Entry 4PJ7 (X-ray diffraction, 2.50 A resolution); this record covers chains A and H of the 4 polymer chains in the assembly.

# Chain A
Molecule: Major histocompatibility complex class I-related gene protein
Source organism: Homo sapiens
UniProt: Q95460 (HMR1_HUMAN); residues 1-270 here correspond to UniProt positions 23-292 (UniProt number = residue number + 22)
Chain sequence (271 residues; row label = number of the first residue in the row; numbering starts at 0):
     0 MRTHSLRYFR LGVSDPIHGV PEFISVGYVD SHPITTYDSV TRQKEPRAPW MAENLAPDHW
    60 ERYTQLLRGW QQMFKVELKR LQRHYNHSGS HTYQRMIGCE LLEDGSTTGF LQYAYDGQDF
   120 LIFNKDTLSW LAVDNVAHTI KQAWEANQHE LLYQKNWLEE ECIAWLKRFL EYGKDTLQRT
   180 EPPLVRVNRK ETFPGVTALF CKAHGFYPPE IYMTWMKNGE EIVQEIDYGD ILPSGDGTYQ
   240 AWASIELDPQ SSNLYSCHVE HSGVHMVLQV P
Disordered / not traced: 247-252, 270
Construct notes: initiating methionine (0); engineered mutation Ser261 (Cys283 in Q95460)
Cystine bridges: Cys98-Cys161, Cys200-Cys256
Covalently attached groups: compound 2LJ linked to Lys43
Ligand contacts: 2LJ (1-deoxy-1-({2,6-dioxo-5-[(E)-propylideneamino]-1,2,3,6-tetrahydropyrimidin-4-yl}amino)-D-ribitol): Tyr7, Phe8, Arg9, Ser24, Thr34, His58, Tyr62, Leu66, Trp69, Arg94, Ile96, Tyr152, Gln153, Trp156
UniProt features mapped onto this chain:
  - binding site (5-(2-oxoethylideneamino)-6-(D-ribitylamino)uracil): Arg9, Ser24, Lys43, Arg94, Tyr152, Gln153
  - binding site (5-(2-oxopropylideneamino)-6-(D-ribitylamino)uracil): Arg9, Ser24, Lys43, Arg94, Tyr152, Gln153
  - binding site (7-hydroxy-6-methyl-8-(1-D-ribityl)lumazine): Arg9, Ser24, Lys43, Arg94, Tyr152, Gln153
  - binding site (8-(9H-purin-6-yl)-2-oxa-8-azabicyclo[3.3.1]nona-3,6-diene-4,6-dicarbaldehyde): Arg9, Lys43, His58, Arg94
  - binding site (2-amino-4-oxopteridine-6-carbaldehyde): Lys43
  - binding site (pyridoxal): Lys43
  - glycosylation: Asn85 (N-linked (GlcNAc...) asparagine)
From the paper describing this entry:
  - mutagenesis - K43A (Tm50 46 degC): decreased stability in response to 2LJ

# Chain H
Molecule: TCR-beta
Source organism: Homo sapiens
Chain sequence (243 residues; row label = number of the first residue in the row; numbering starts at 0):
     0 MIAGITQAPT SQILAAGRRM TLRCTQDMRH NAMYWYRQDL GLGLRLIHYS NTAGTTGKGE
    60 VPDGYSVSRA NTDDFPLTLA SAVPSQTSVY FCASSGGTNN EQFFGPGTRL TVLEDLKNVF
   120 PPEVAVFEPS EAEISHTQKA TLVCLATGFY PDHVELSWWV NGKEVHSGVC TDPQPLKEQP
   180 ALNDSRYALS SRLRVSATFW QNPRNHFRCQ VQFYGLSEND EWTQDRAKPV TQIVSAEAWG
   240 RAD
Disordered / not traced: 0-2, 241-242
Cystine bridges: Cys23-Cys91, Cys143-Cys208

# How chain A and chain H interact
Pairs across the interface - 14 pairs, chain A then chain H:
  Arg41(A) - Gly53(H)
  Gln64(A) - Tyr48(H)
  Gln64(A) - Asn50(H)  hydrogen bond (backbone-side chain)
  Gln64(A) - Thr54(H)  hydrogen bond
  Gln64(A) - Thr55(H)  hydrogen bond (side chain-backbone)
  Leu65(A) - Asn50(H)
  Leu65(A) - Thr97(H)
  Arg67(A) - Thr51(H)
  Arg67(A) - Thr54(H)  hydrogen bond
  Trp69(A) - Thr97(H)
  Gln71(A) - Thr51(H)
  Glu149(A) - Asn98(H)  hydrogen bond
  Glu149(A) - Asn99(H)
  Tyr152(A) - Asn98(H)
Interface residues without a listed pair, chain A (11 interface residues in all): Arg61, Gly68, Asn146
Interface residues without a listed pair, chain H (10 interface residues in all): Gly56

# In short
11 residues of chain A and 10 residues of chain H are in contact, with 5 hydrogen bonds. Among the polar pairs
are Gln64(A)-Asn50(H), Gln64(A)-Thr54(H) and Gln64(A)-Thr55(H). Compound 2LJ is covalently linked to Lys43(A).
From the paper: K43A of chain A reduces stability in response to 2LJ.
Chain A is Major histocompatibility complex class I-related gene protein and chain H is TCR-beta, both from
Homo sapiens; the structure, Structure of human MR1-5-OP-RU in complex with human MAIT TRBV6-4 TCR, was
determined by X-ray diffraction (same publication as 4PJ5, 4PJ8, 4PJ9, 4PJA, 4PJB, 4PJC and 7 further
entries).
